Entry 4HNP (X-ray diffraction, 2.80 A resolution); this record covers chains I and Y of the 28 polymer chains in the assembly.

[Chain I]
Molecule: Proteasome component PUP3
From: Saccharomyces cerevisiae
Notes: EC 3.4.25.1
Reference sequence: P25451 (PSB3_YEAST); residues 1-204 here correspond to UniProt positions 2-205 (UniProt number = residue number + 1)
Sequence (204 residues; numbered 1 to 204; the number before each row is that of its first residue):
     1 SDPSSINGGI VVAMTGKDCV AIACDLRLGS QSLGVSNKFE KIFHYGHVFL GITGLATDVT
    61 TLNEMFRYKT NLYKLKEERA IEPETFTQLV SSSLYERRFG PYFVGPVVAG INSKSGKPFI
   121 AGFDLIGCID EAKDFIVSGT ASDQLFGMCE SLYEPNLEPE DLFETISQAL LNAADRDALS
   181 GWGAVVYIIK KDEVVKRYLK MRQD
Curated features (UniProtKB/Swiss-Prot):
  - modified residue: Ser-30 (Phosphoserine)
  - cross-link: Lys-69 (Glycyl lysine isopeptide (Lys-Gly) (interchain with G-Cter in ubiquitin))

[Chain Y]
Molecule: Proteasome component PRE2
From: Saccharomyces cerevisiae S288c
Notes: EC 3.4.25.1
Reference sequence: P30656 (PSB5_YEAST); residues 1-212 here correspond to UniProt positions 76-287 (UniProt number = residue number + 75)
Sequence (212 residues; numbered 1 to 212; the number before each row is that of its first residue):
     1 TTTLAFRFQG GIIVAVDSRA TAGNWVASQT VKKVIEINPF LLGTMAGGAA DCQFWETWLG
    61 SQCRLHELRE KERISVAAAS KILSNLVYQY KGAGLSMGTM ICGYTRKEGP TIYYVDSDGT
   121 RLKGDIFCVG SGQTFAYGVL DSNYKWDLSV EDALYLGKRS ILAAAHRDAY SGGSVNLYHV
   181 TEDGWIYHGN HDVGELFWKV KEEEGSFNNV IG
Covalent attachments: compound VNK linked to Thr-1
Reported in the primary citation:
  - binding site for the ligand VNK: Thr-1, Thr-21, Met-45, Gly-47, Ala-49
  - catalytic residues: Thr-1

[How chain I and chain Y interact]
Contacting residue pairs (46):
  Arg-27(I) with Ala-169(Y)
  Ser-32(I) with Arg-167(Y); Asp-168(Y); Ala-169(Y), hydrogen bond (backbone-backbone); Tyr-170(Y)
  Leu-33(I) with Phe-135(Y), hydrophobic
  Gly-34(I) with Arg-167(Y), hydrogen bond (backbone-side chain)
  Val-35(I) with Arg-167(Y), hydrogen bond (backbone-side chain)
  Asn-37(I) with His-166(Y); Asn-209(Y), hydrogen bond; Val-210(Y)
  Lys-38(I) with Asn-209(Y), hydrogen bond (side chain-backbone); Ile-211(Y)
  Gln-144(I) with Trp-25(Y)
  Asp-175(I) with Gln-29(Y)
  Arg-176(I) with Asn-24(Y); Trp-25(Y); Val-26(Y), hydrogen bond (backbone-backbone); Ala-27(Y), hydrogen bond (side chain-backbone)
  Asp-177(I) with Asn-24(Y); Val-26(Y)
  Ala-178(I) with Asn-24(Y), hydrogen bond (backbone-backbone); Val-26(Y); Ala-169(Y); Tyr-170(Y), hydrophobic
  Leu-179(I) with Asn-24(Y); Ala-169(Y), hydrophobic
  Trp-182(I) with His-166(Y), hydrogen bond (side chain-backbone); Arg-167(Y)
  Lys-200(I) with Trp-198(Y)
  Met-201(I) with Trp-198(Y)
  Arg-202(I) with Gln-29(Y); Gly-173(Y), hydrogen bond (side chain-backbone); Asp-192(Y), salt bridge; Gly-194(Y)
  Gln-203(I) with His-166(Y), hydrogen bond (backbone-side chain); Phe-197(Y); Trp-198(Y); Val-210(Y)
  Asp-204(I) with Arg-19(Y), salt bridge; Ala-165(Y); Asp-168(Y); Ser-171(Y); Gly-172(Y); Gly-173(Y), hydrogen bond (side chain-backbone); Val-193(Y)
Also at the interface, not in a pair above, chain I (23 interface residues in all): Ser-5, Leu-26, Gln-31, Tyr-198
Also at the interface, not in a pair above, chain Y (26 interface residues in all): Ser-28, Asn-208

[Summary]
The interface between chain I and chain Y involves 23 residues on one side and 26 on the other; the contacts
include 12 hydrogen bonds and 2 salt bridges. Polar contacts include Arg-202(I)/Asp-192(Y),
Asp-204(I)/Arg-19(Y) and Gly-34(I)/Arg-167(Y). The paper reports the catalytic residue Thr-1(Y); a binding
site for the ligand VNK at Thr-1(Y), Thr-21(Y) and Met-45(Y) among others.
Here chain I is Proteasome component PUP3 (Saccharomyces cerevisiae) and chain Y is Proteasome component PRE2
(Saccharomyces cerevisiae S288c). Entry 4HNP (Crystal structure of yeast 20S proteasome in complex with
vinylketone carmaphycin analogue VNK1) was determined by X-ray diffraction, deposited together with 4LTC, 4HRC
and 4HRD.
